Entry 6GOK (X-ray diffraction, 2.65 A resolution); this record covers chain A.

[Chain A]
Molecule: Ribonuclease pancreatic
Organism: Bos taurus
Notes: EC 3.1.27.5
UniProtKB: P61823 (RNAS1_BOVIN); residues 1-124 here correspond to UniProt positions 27-150 (UniProt number = residue number + 26)
Chain sequence (124 residues; row label = number of the first residue in the row):
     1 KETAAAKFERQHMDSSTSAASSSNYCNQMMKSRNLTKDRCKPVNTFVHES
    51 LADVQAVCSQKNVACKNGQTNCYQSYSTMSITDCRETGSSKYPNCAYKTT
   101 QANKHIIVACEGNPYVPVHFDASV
Cystine bridges: C26-C84, C40-C95, C58-C110, C65-C72
Ion coordination: palladium ion near H105 (its only coordinating residue here); Pd ion near H119 (its only coordinating residue here)
Ligand contacts: F6Q (N,N-pyridylbenzimidazole derivative-Pd complex): E2, T3, A4, K7, Q11, K41, A109, E111, V118, H119
UniProt features mapped onto this chain:
  - active site: H12 (Proton acceptor), H119 (Proton donor)
  - binding site (substrate): K7, R10, K41 to T45, K66, R85
  - glycosylation: K1 (N-linked (Glc) (glycation) lysine), K7 (N-linked (Glc) (glycation) lysine), N34 (N-linked (GlcNAc...) asparagine), K37 (N-linked (Glc) (glycation) lysine), K41 (N-linked (Glc) (glycation) lysine)

[In short]
Chain A binds compound F6Q. UniProt lists active-site residues H12 and H119 and 9 substrate-binding residues.
Chain A is Ribonuclease pancreatic (Bos taurus); the structure, X-ray structure of the adduct formed upon
reaction of bovine pancreatic ribonuclease with a Pd(II) complex ..., was determined by X-ray diffraction,
deposited together with 6GOB, 6GOH, 6GOI and 6GOJ.
